7ADC - chains Y and K of the 15 polymer chains in the assembly; structure by electron microscopy, 4.00 A resolution.

[Chain Y]
Protein: DNA-directed RNA polymerase subunit beta'
Source organism: Escherichia coli
Notes: EC 2.7.7.6
Reference sequence: C3SIA2 (C3SIA2_ECOLX); numbering as in UniProt (aligned over 1-1407)
Sequence (1416 residues; row label = number of the first residue in the row):
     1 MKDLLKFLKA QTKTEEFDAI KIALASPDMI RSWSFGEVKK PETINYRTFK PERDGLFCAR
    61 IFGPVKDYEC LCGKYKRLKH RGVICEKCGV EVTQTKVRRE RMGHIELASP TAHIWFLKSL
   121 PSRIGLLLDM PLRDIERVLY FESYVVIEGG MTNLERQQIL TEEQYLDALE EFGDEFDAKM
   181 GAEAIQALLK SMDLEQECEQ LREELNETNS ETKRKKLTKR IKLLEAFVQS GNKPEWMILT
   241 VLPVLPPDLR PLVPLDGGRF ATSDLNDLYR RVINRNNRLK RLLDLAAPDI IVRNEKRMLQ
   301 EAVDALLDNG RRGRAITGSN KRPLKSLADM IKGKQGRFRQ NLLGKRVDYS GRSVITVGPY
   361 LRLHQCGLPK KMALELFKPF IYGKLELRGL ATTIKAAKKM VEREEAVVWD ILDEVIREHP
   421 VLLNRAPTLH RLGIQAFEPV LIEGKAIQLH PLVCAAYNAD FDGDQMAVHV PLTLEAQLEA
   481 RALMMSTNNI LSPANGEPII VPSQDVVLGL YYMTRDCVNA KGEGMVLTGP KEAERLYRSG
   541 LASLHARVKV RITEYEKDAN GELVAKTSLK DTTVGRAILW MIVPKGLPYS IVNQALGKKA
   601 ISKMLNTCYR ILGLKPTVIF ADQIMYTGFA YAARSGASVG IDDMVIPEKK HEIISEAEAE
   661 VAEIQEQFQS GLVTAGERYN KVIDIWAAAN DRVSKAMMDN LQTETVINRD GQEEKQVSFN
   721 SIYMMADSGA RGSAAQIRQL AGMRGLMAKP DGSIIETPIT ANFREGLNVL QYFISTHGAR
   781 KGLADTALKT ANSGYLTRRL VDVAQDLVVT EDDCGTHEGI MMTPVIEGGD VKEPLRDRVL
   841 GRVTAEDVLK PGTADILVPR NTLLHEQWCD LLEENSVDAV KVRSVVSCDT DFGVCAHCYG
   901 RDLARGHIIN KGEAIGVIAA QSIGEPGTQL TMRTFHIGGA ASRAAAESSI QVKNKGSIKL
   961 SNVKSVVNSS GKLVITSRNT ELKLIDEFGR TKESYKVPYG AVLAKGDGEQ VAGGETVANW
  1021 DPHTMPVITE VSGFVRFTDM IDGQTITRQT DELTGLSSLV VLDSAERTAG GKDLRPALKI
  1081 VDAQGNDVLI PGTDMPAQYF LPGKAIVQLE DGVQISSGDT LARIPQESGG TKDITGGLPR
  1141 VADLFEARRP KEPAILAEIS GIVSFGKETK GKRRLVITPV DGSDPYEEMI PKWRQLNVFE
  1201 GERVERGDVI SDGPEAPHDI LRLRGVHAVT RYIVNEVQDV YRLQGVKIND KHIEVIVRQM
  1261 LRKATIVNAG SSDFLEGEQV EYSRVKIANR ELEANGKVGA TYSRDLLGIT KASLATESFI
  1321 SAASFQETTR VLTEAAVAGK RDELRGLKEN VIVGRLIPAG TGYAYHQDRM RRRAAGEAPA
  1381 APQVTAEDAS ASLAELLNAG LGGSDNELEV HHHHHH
Disordered / not traced: 1-15, 1374-1416
Differences from the reference sequence: expression tag (1408-1416)
Ion coordination: Zn2+ site 1: Cys70, Cys72, Cys88; Mg2+: Asp460, Asp462, Asp464 (shared with 1 residue of chain R); Zn2+ site 2: Cys814, Cys888, Cys895, Cys898
From the paper describing this entry:
  - mutagenesis - C72H, C85H, E86K: decreased growth in response to rhoY80C

[Chain K]
Molecule: ntDNA
Sequence (50 nucleotides; row label = number of the first residue in the row; numbers below 1 keep their minus sign (DG-35 is residue -35)):
   -35 GGGCTGCGAA TAACGGCCGA GCAGCGTAGC ATTACTTGTG AGCGGATAAC
Disordered / not traced: -35 to -20, -10 to -4, 13-14

[How chain Y and chain K interact]
Pairs across the interface (13; chain Y residue first):
  Pro41(Y) - DA-16(K)  phosphate contact
  Pro41(Y) - DG-15(K)  phosphate contact
  Glu42(Y) - DG-17(K)  phosphate contact
  Glu42(Y) - DA-16(K)  phosphate contact
  Asn45(Y) - DG-17(K)  phosphate contact
  Arg47(Y) - DG-17(K)  salt bridge to the phosphate
  Pro121(Y) - DG6(K)  phosphate contact
  Arg270(Y) - DG-15(K)  salt bridge to the phosphate
  Asn274(Y) - DG-15(K)  hydrogen bond to the phosphate
  Arg275(Y) - DC-14(K)  phosphate contact
  Asp1143(Y) - DT3(K)  phosphate contact
  Arg1148(Y) - DT3(K)  sugar contact
  Arg1148(Y) - DG4(K)  phosphate contact
Interface residues without a listed pair, chain Y (17 interface residues in all): Ile44, Leu120, Pro131, Arg271, Arg278, Thr1169, Lys1311
Interface residues without a listed pair, chain K (11 interface residues in all): DC-18, DA5, DG8, DA12

[In short]
Chain Y and chain K form an interface of 17 and 11 residues respectively; the contacts include 1 hydrogen bond
and 2 salt bridges. Among the polar pairs are Asn274(Y)-DG-15(K), Arg47(Y)-DG-17(K) and Arg270(Y)-DG-15(K).
Cys70(Y), Cys72(Y) and Cys88(Y) coordinate Zn2+ site 1. From the paper: C72H, C85H and E86K of chain Y reduce
growth in response to rhoY80C.
Here chain Y is DNA-directed RNA polymerase subunit beta' (Escherichia coli) and chain K is ntDNA. Entry 7ADC
(Transcription termination intermediate complex 3 delta NusG) was determined by electron microscopy together
with 6Z9P, 6Z9Q, 6Z9R, 6Z9S, 6Z9T, 7ADB, 7ADD and 7ADE from the same study.
